8YXV - chains A and C of the 6 polymer chains in the assembly; structure by X-ray diffraction, 2.69 A resolution.

# Chain A (and C)
Name: Antitoxin
Organism: Streptococcus pneumoniae TIGR4
Notes: chain C of this document is another copy of the same molecule, construct and numbering; everything in this record applies to it too
UniProt: A0A0H2UR92 (A0A0H2UR92_STRPN); numbering as in UniProt (aligned over 1-74)
Amino-acid sequence (75 residues; each row starts with the number of its first residue; numbering starts at 0):
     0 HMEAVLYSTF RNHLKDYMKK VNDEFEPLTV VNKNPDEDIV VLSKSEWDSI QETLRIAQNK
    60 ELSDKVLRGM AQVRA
Differences from the reference sequence: expression tag (0)

# Chain A / chain C interface
Pairs across the interface - 63 pairs, chain A then chain C:
  M1(A) - K43(C)
  Y6(A) - L13(C)  hydrophobic
  Y6(A) - K14(C)
  Y6(A) - M17(C)  hydrophobic
  F9(A) - F9(C)  hydrophobic
  F9(A) - L13(C)  hydrophobic
  R10(A) - R10(C)
  R10(A) - N11(C)
  R10(A) - L13(C)
  N11(A) - R10(C)  hydrogen bond (backbone-side chain)
  L13(A) - Y6(C)
  L13(A) - F9(C)  hydrophobic
  L13(A) - R10(C)
  K14(A) - Y6(C)
  M17(A) - Y6(C)  hydrophobic
  M17(A) - N31(C)
  M17(A) - E36(C)
  M17(A) - I38(C)  hydrophobic
  K18(A) - E36(C)
  V20(A) - I38(C)  hydrophobic
  N21(A) - D35(C)
  N21(A) - E36(C)
  N21(A) - D37(C)  hydrogen bond (side chain-backbone)
  N21(A) - I38(C)
  P26(A) - W46(C)  hydrophobic
  V29(A) - M17(C)
  K32(A) - K14(C)
  D35(A) - N21(C)
  E36(A) - K14(C)
  E36(A) - M17(C)
  E36(A) - K18(C)
  E36(A) - N21(C)
  D37(A) - N21(C)  hydrogen bond (backbone-side chain)
  D37(A) - S42(C)
  D37(A) - K43(C)  hydrogen bond (backbone-backbone)
  I38(A) - M17(C)  hydrophobic
  I38(A) - V20(C)  hydrophobic
  I38(A) - N21(C)
  I38(A) - V40(C)  hydrophobic
  I38(A) - L41(C)
  V39(A) - V39(C)
  V39(A) - V40(C)
  V39(A) - L41(C)  hydrogen bond (backbone-backbone)
  V39(A) - K43(C)
  V39(A) - W46(C)  hydrophobic
  V40(A) - I38(C)  hydrophobic
  V40(A) - V39(C)
  V40(A) - V40(C)  hydrophobic
  L41(A) - I38(C)
  L41(A) - V39(C)  hydrogen bond (backbone-backbone)
  L41(A) - W46(C)  hydrophobic
  K43(A) - D37(C)  hydrogen bond (backbone-backbone)
  K43(A) - V39(C)
  W46(A) - M1(C)
  W46(A) - P26(C)  hydrophobic
  W46(A) - V39(C)  hydrophobic
  W46(A) - L41(C)  hydrophobic
  I49(A) - W46(C)  hydrophobic
  L53(A) - I49(C)  hydrophobic
  L53(A) - T52(C)
  L53(A) - L53(C)  hydrophobic
  A56(A) - L53(C)  hydrophobic
  A56(A) - A56(C)  hydrophobic
Other interface residues (no listed pair), chain A (32 interface residues in all): T28, N31, S42, Q50, T52, Q57
Other interface residues (no listed pair), chain C (29 interface residues in all): T28, V29

# In short
32 residues of chain A face 29 of chain C across their interface, with 7 hydrogen bonds. Among the polar pairs
are N11(A)-R10(C), N21(A)-D37(C) and D37(A)-K43(C).
Both chains are Antitoxin (Streptococcus pneumoniae TIGR4). Entry 8YXV (Toxin-antitoxin complex from
Streptococcus pneumoniae) was determined by X-ray diffraction together with 8YZG from the same study.
